6S1T - chains A and B; structure by X-ray diffraction, 2.09 A resolution.

[Chain A (and B)]
Molecule: Fructofuranosidase
From: Schwanniomyces occidentalis
Notes: EC 3.2.1.26; chain B of this document is another copy of the same molecule, construct and numbering; everything in this record applies to it too
UniProtKB: E5D0X5 (E5D0X5_SCHOC); numbering as in UniProt (aligned over 1-535)
Chain sequence (535 residues; row label = number of the first residue in the row):
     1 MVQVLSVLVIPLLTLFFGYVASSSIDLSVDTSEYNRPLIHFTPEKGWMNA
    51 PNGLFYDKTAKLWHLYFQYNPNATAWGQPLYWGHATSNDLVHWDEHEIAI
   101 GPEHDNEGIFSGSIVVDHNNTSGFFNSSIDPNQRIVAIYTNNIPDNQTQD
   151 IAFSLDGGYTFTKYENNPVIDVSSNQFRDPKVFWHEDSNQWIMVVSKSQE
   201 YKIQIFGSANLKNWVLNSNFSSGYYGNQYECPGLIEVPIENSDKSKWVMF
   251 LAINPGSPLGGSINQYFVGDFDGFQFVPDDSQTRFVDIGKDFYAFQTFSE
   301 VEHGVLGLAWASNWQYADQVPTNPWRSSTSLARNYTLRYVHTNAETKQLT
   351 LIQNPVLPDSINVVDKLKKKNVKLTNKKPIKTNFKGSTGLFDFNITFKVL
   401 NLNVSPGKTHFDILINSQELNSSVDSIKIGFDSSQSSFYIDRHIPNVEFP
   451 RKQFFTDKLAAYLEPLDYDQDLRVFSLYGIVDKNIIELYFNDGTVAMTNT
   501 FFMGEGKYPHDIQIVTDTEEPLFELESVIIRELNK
Disordered / not traced: 1-23
Sequence notes: conflict Ala-50 (Asp in E5D0X5), Asn-146 (Leu in E5D0X5)
Covalent attachments: N-acetylglucosamine (NAG) linked to Asn-72, Asn-126, Asn-219, Asn-394; glycan linked to Asn-334
Bound ions: Zn2+: His-443 (shared with His-443(B) of chain B)
From the paper describing this entry:
  - binding site for beta-D-fructofuranose: Asn-49, Gln-68, Trp-76, Ser-111, Arg-178, Asp-179
  - binding site for alpha-D-glucopyranose: Gln-147, Gln-176, Gln-228, Glu-230, Asn-254
  - contacts within the chain: Arg-178/Glu-230, Gln-228/Glu-230
  - catalytic residues: Glu-230 (citing earlier work)
  - mutagenesis - N254D: unchanged catalytic activity on fructosyl-erythritol
  - mutagenesis - Q176E (3.4-fold), N254D: decreased catalytic activity on FOS
  - mutagenesis - N254T: increased catalytic activity on fructosyl-erythritol
  - mutagenesis - N254T: increased catalytic activity on FOS
  - mutagenesis - N254T: increased catalytic activity on blastose
  - mutagenesis - Q228E: unchanged catalytic activity on fructosylated mannitol
  - mutagenesis - Q176E: unchanged catalytic activity on fructosyl-mannitol
  - mutagenesis - Q176N, Q176S: decreased catalytic activity on transfructosylate products
  - mutagenesis - N254A, N254E: decreased catalytic activity on fructosyl-erythritol
  - mutagenesis - Q228E: increased catalytic activity on fructosyl-mannitol
  - mutagenesis - Q228T, Q228V: decreased catalytic activity (hydrolytic activity)
  - specificity-determining residues: Gln-228

[Chain A / chain B interface]
Contacting residue pairs (83; chain A residue first):
  Gln-199(A) / Asn-343(B)  hydrogen bond (backbone-side chain)
  Gln-199(A) / Ala-344(B)
  Gln-199(A) / Glu-345(B)  hydrogen bond (side chain-backbone)
  Gln-199(A) / Thr-346(B)  hydrogen bond (backbone-side chain)
  Tyr-201(A) / Thr-342(B)  hydrogen bond
  Tyr-201(A) / Asn-343(B)  hydrogen bond
  Ser-221(A) / Ser-281(B)  hydrogen bond (backbone-side chain)
  Ser-222(A) / Ser-281(B)  hydrogen bond
  Gly-223(A) / Ser-281(B)  hydrogen bond (backbone-backbone)
  Gly-223(A) / Gln-282(B)
  Gly-223(A) / Thr-283(B)  hydrogen bond (backbone-backbone)
  Tyr-224(A) / Thr-283(B)
  Tyr-224(A) / Phe-285(B)  hydrophobic
  Tyr-225(A) / Gln-282(B)
  Tyr-225(A) / Gln-348(B)
  Asn-227(A) / Thr-342(B)  hydrogen bond (side chain-backbone)
  Asn-227(A) / Asn-343(B)  hydrogen bond (backbone-side chain)
  Asn-227(A) / Tyr-462(B)  hydrogen bond
  Asn-227(A) / Glu-464(B)  hydrogen bond
  Pro-255(A) / Tyr-462(B)  hydrophobic
  Pro-258(A) / Leu-259(B)
  Leu-259(A) / Pro-258(B)
  Ser-281(A) / Ser-221(B)  hydrogen bond (side chain-backbone)
  Ser-281(A) / Ser-222(B)  hydrogen bond
  Ser-281(A) / Gly-223(B)
  Gln-282(A) / Gly-223(B)
  Gln-282(A) / Tyr-225(B)
  Thr-283(A) / Gly-223(B)  hydrogen bond (backbone-backbone)
  Thr-283(A) / Tyr-224(B)
  Thr-283(A) / Thr-283(B)  hydrogen bond
  Phe-285(A) / Tyr-224(B)  hydrophobic
  Trp-314(A) / Gln-435(B)
  Gln-315(A) / Gln-435(B)
  Gln-319(A) / Pro-406(B)
  Thr-342(A) / Tyr-201(B)  hydrogen bond
  Thr-342(A) / Asn-227(B)  hydrogen bond (backbone-side chain)
  Asn-343(A) / Gln-199(B)  hydrogen bond (side chain-backbone)
  Asn-343(A) / Tyr-201(B)  hydrogen bond
  Asn-343(A) / Asn-227(B)  hydrogen bond (side chain-backbone)
  Ala-344(A) / Gln-199(B)
  Glu-345(A) / Gln-199(B)  hydrogen bond (backbone-side chain)
  Thr-346(A) / Gln-199(B)  hydrogen bond (side chain-backbone)
  Gln-348(A) / Tyr-225(B)
  Pro-406(A) / Gln-319(B)
  Pro-406(A) / Pro-450(B)
  Gly-407(A) / Pro-450(B)
  His-410(A) / Gln-453(B)
  Asp-432(A) / Arg-451(B)
  Asp-432(A) / Phe-454(B)
  Ser-434(A) / Arg-451(B)
  Gln-435(A) / Trp-314(B)
  Gln-435(A) / Gln-315(B)
  Gln-435(A) / Arg-451(B)
  Gln-435(A) / Phe-454(B)
  Ser-437(A) / Phe-454(B)
  Tyr-439(A) / Gln-453(B)
  Tyr-439(A) / Phe-454(B)  hydrophobic
  Pro-450(A) / Pro-406(B)
  Pro-450(A) / Gly-407(B)
  Arg-451(A) / Asp-432(B)
  Arg-451(A) / Ser-434(B)
  Arg-451(A) / Gln-435(B)
  Lys-452(A) / Lys-458(B)  hydrogen bond (backbone-side chain)
  Gln-453(A) / His-410(B)
  Gln-453(A) / Tyr-439(B)  hydrogen bond
  Gln-453(A) / Lys-458(B)
  Phe-454(A) / Asp-432(B)
  Phe-454(A) / Gln-435(B)
  Phe-454(A) / Ser-437(B)
  Phe-454(A) / Tyr-439(B)  hydrophobic
  Phe-454(A) / Ala-460(B)  hydrophobic
  Phe-455(A) / Lys-458(B)  hydrogen bond (backbone-side chain)
  Thr-456(A) / Lys-458(B)
  Asp-457(A) / Lys-458(B)  salt bridge
  Lys-458(A) / Lys-452(B)  hydrogen bond (side chain-backbone)
  Lys-458(A) / Gln-453(B)
  Lys-458(A) / Phe-455(B)  hydrogen bond (side chain-backbone)
  Lys-458(A) / Thr-456(B)
  Lys-458(A) / Asp-457(B)  salt bridge
  Ala-460(A) / Phe-454(B)  hydrophobic
  Tyr-462(A) / Asn-227(B)
  Tyr-462(A) / Pro-255(B)  hydrophobic
  Glu-464(A) / Asn-227(B)  hydrogen bond
Also at the interface, not in a pair above, chain A (51 interface residues in all): Glu-200, Gly-226, Gly-256, Asp-280, Arg-284, Lys-428, Phe-438
Also at the interface, not in a pair above, chain B (50 interface residues in all): Glu-200, Gly-226, Gly-256, Asp-280, Lys-428, Phe-438

[Summary]
51 residues of chain A face 50 of chain B across their interface, with 30 hydrogen bonds and 2 salt bridges.
Polar contacts include Asp-457(A)/Lys-458(B), Gln-199(A)/Asn-343(B) and Gln-199(A)/Glu-345(B). From the paper:
the catalytic residue Glu-230(A); Q176E and N254D of chain A reduce catalytic activity on FOS; 10
substitutions were tested in all.
Both chains are Fructofuranosidase (Schwanniomyces occidentalis). Entry 6S1T (Structure of
beta-fructofuranosidase from Schwanniomyces occidentalis complexed with sucrose) was determined by X-ray
diffraction together with 6S2B from the same study.
